PDB entry 1S4O | X-ray diffraction, 2.01 A resolution | chains A and B

== Chain A (and B) ==
Name: Glycolipid 2-alpha-mannosyltransferase
Source organism: Saccharomyces cerevisiae
Notes: EC 2.4.1.131; chain B of this document is another copy of the same molecule, construct and numbering; everything in this record applies to it too
UniProt: P27809 (KRE2_YEAST); numbering as in UniProt (aligned over 97-442)
Chain sequence (348 residues; row label = number of the first residue in the row):
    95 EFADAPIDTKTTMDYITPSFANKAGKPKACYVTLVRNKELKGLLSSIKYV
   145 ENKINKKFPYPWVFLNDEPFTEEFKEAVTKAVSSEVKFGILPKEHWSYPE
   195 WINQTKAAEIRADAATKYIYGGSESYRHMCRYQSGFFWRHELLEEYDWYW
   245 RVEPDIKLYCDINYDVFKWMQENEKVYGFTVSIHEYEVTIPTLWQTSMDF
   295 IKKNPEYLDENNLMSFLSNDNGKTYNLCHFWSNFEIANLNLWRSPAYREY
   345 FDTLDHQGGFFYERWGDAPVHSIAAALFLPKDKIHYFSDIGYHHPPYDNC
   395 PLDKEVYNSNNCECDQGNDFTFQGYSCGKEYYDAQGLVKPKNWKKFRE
Disordered / not traced: 95-103, 115-118 (chain B: 95-102, 115-119)
Differences from the reference sequence: cloning artifact (95-96)
UniProt features mapped onto this chain:
  - active site: Glu329 (Nucleophile)
  - glycosylation: Asn197 (N-linked (GlcNAc...) asparagine)
Disulfide bonds: Cys254-Cys406, Cys322-Cys421, Cys394-Cys408
Covalent attachments: glycan linked to Asn197
Bound ions: Mn2+: Glu247, His388 (together with GDP)
Small-molecule neighbours: GDP (guanosine-5'-diphosphate): Leu128, Val129, Arg130, Glu133, Leu159, Asn160, Asp161, Trp190, Tyr214, Ser219, Tyr220, Met223, Gln227, Arg245, Glu247, Pro248, His388

== Chain A / chain B interface ==
Pairs across the interface - 58 pairs, chain A then chain B:
  Lys132(A) with Asp409(B)
  Glu133(A) with Asp409(B); Asn412(B), hydrogen bond
  Leu134(A) with Asp409(B)
  Lys135(A) with Tyr401(B), hydrogen bond; Cys406(B), hydrogen bond (side chain-backbone); Glu407(B); Cys408(B); Asp409(B), hydrogen bond (backbone-side chain)
  Gly136(A) with Asp409(B), hydrogen bond (backbone-side chain)
  Ala209(A) with Gly418(B); Tyr419(B), hydrogen bond (backbone-backbone)
  Thr210(A) with His278(B); Gly418(B); Tyr419(B); Glu424(B)
  Lys211(A) with Tyr419(B)
  Tyr212(A) with Tyr419(B), hydrophobic
  Ile213(A) with Tyr391(B); Phe414(B), hydrophobic; Tyr419(B)
  Tyr214(A) with Gln417(B)
  Gly216(A) with Arg441(B)
  Ser217(A) with Glu442(B), hydrogen bond (side chain-backbone)
  Glu218(A) with Glu442(B), hydrogen bond (backbone-backbone)
  Ser219(A) with Glu442(B), hydrogen bond (backbone-backbone)
  His278(A) with Thr210(B)
  Tyr280(A) with Tyr280(B), hydrogen bond
  Pro389(A) with Pro390(B), hydrophobic
  Pro390(A) with Pro389(B), hydrophobic; Pro390(B)
  Tyr391(A) with Ile213(B)
  Tyr401(A) with Lys135(B), hydrogen bond
  Cys406(A) with Lys135(B), hydrogen bond (backbone-side chain)
  Glu407(A) with Lys135(B)
  Asp409(A) with Lys132(B); Glu133(B); Leu134(B); Lys135(B), hydrogen bond (side chain-backbone); Gly136(B), hydrogen bond (side chain-backbone)
  Gln410(A) with Lys132(B)
  Gly411(A) with Lys132(B)
  Asn412(A) with Arg130(B); Glu133(B), hydrogen bond
  Phe414(A) with Ile213(B), hydrophobic
  Gln417(A) with Tyr214(B)
  Gly418(A) with Ala209(B); Thr210(B)
  Tyr419(A) with Ala209(B); Thr210(B); Lys211(B); Tyr212(B); Ile213(B)
  Glu424(A) with Thr210(B)
  Arg441(A) with Gly216(B)
  Glu442(A) with Ser217(B), hydrogen bond (backbone-side chain); Glu218(B), hydrogen bond (backbone-backbone); Ser219(B), hydrogen bond (backbone-backbone)
Other interface residues (no listed pair), chain A (39 interface residues in all): Arg130, Asp249, Lys251, His387, Cys408
Other interface residues (no listed pair), chain B (38 interface residues in all): Asp249, Lys251, His387, Gly411

== In short ==
39 residues of chain A face 38 of chain B across their interface, with 18 hydrogen bonds. Polar contacts
include Glu133(A)-Asn412(B), Lys135(A)-Tyr401(B) and Lys135(A)-Cys406(B). Chain A binds GDP. Curated
annotation (UniProt) lists active-site residue Glu329(A) on chain A.
Both chains are Glycolipid 2-alpha-mannosyltransferase (Saccharomyces cerevisiae). Entry 1S4O (Crystal
structure of yeast alpha1,2-mannosyltransferase Kre2p/Mnt1p: binary complex with GDP/Mn) was determined by
X-ray diffraction together with 1S4N from the same study.
